4H95 - chain A; structure by X-ray diffraction, 2.60 A resolution.

[Chain A]
Protein: Dihydrofolate Reductase
From: Candida albicans
Notes: EC 1.5.1.3
UniProtKB: Q5A5E0 (Q5A5E0_CANAL); residues 4-192 here = UniProt positions 4-192
Chain sequence (189 residues; numbered 4 to 192; the number before each row is that of its first residue):
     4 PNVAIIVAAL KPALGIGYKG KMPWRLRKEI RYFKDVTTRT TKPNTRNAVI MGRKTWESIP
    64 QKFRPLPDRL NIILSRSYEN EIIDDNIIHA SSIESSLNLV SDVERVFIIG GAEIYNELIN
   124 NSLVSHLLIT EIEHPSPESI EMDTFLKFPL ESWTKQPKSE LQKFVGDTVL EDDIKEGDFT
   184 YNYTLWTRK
Ligand contacts:
  - 06U (6-ethyl-5-{(3R)-3-[3-methoxy-5-(pyridin-4-yl)phenyl]but-1-yn-1-yl}pyrimidine-2,4-diamine): Ile9, Val10, Ala11, Met25, Glu32, Ile33, Phe36, Thr58, Ser61, Ile62, Pro63, Phe66, Leu69, Ile112, Tyr118, Thr133
  - NADPH (NDP; NADPH dihydro-nicotinamide-adenine-dinucleotide phosphate): Val10, Ala11, Ile19, Gly20, Gly23, Lys24, Met25, Trp27, Gly55, Arg56, Lys57, Thr58, Leu77, Ser78, Arg79, Ser80, Ser94, Ser95, Ile112, Gly113, Gly114, Ala115, Glu116, Ile117, Tyr118, Glu120, Thr147
Reported in the primary citation:
  - conformationally variable residues (loop rearrangement): Pro63

[In short]
Bound to chain A: NADPH and compound 06U. From the paper: conformational variability at Pro63.
Chain A is Dihydrofolate Reductase (Candida albicans); the structure, Candida albicans dihydrofolate reductase
complexed with NADPH and 6-ethyl-5-{3-[3-methoxy-5-(pyridin-4-yl)phenyl]but-1-yn-1-yl}pyrimidine-2,4-diamine
(UCP1006), was determined by X-ray diffraction together with 4H96, 4H97, 4H98, 3RO9 and 3ROA from the same
study.
